1VRK - chains A and B; structure by X-ray diffraction, 1.90 A resolution.

[Chain A]
Name: Calmodulin
From: synthetic construct
Notes: engineered mutation(s): E84K
Sequence (148 residues; row label = number of the first residue in the row):
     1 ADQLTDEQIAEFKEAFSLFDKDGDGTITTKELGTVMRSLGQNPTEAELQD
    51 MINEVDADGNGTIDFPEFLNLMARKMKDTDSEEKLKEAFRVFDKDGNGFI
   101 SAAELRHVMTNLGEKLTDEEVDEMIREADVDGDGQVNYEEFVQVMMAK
Bound ions: Ca2+ site 1: Asp-20, Asp-22, Asp-24, Thr-26, Glu-31; Ca2+ site 2: Asp-56, Asp-58, Asn-60, Thr-62, Glu-67; Ca2+ site 3: Asp-93, Asp-95, Asn-97, Phe-99, Glu-104; Ca2+ site 4: Asp-129, Asp-131, Asp-133, Gln-135, Glu-140

[Chain B]
Name: RS20
Notes: EC 2.7.1.117
Sequence (21 residues; numbered 1 to 21; the number before each row is that of its first residue):
     1 RRKWQKTGHAVRAIGRLSSSX
Modified / non-standard residues: Trp-4 (n1-formyl-tryptophan; TRF); NH2 (amino group) at position 21

[Interface between chain A and chain B]
Residue-residue contacts (52):
  Glu-11(A) / Arg-2(B)  salt bridge
  Glu-11(A) / Gln-5(B)
  Glu-11(A) / Lys-6(B)
  Glu-11(A) / His-9(B)  salt bridge
  Phe-12(A) / His-9(B)
  Glu-14(A) / Lys-6(B)  salt bridge
  Ala-15(A) / Lys-6(B)
  Ala-15(A) / His-9(B)
  Phe-19(A) / Ala-10(B)
  Phe-19(A) / Ile-14(B)  hydrophobic
  Met-36(A) / Ile-14(B)  hydrophobic
  Leu-39(A) / Ile-14(B)  hydrophobic
  Gln-41(A) / Ile-14(B)
  Met-51(A) / Leu-17(B)  hydrophobic
  Glu-54(A) / Leu-17(B)
  Glu-54(A) / Ser-19(B)  hydrogen bond
  Val-55(A) / Leu-17(B)  hydrophobic
  Phe-68(A) / Ala-13(B)  hydrophobic
  Leu-71(A) / Arg-16(B)  hydrogen bond (backbone-side chain)
  Leu-71(A) / Leu-17(B)  hydrophobic
  Met-72(A) / His-9(B)
  Met-72(A) / Arg-12(B)
  Met-72(A) / Ala-13(B)  hydrophobic
  Met-72(A) / Arg-16(B)  hydrogen bond (backbone-side chain)
  Arg-74(A) / Arg-16(B)  hydrogen bond (backbone-side chain)
  Met-76(A) / Arg-16(B)
  Glu-83(A) / Ser-20(B)
  Lys-84(A) / Gly-15(B)  hydrogen bond (side chain-backbone)
  Lys-84(A) / Ser-19(B)
  Lys-84(A) / Ser-20(B)
  Phe-92(A) / Trp-4(B)
  Ile-100(A) / Trp-4(B)
  Leu-105(A) / Trp-4(B)
  Met-109(A) / Lys-3(B)
  Met-109(A) / Trp-4(B)
  Met-109(A) / Thr-7(B)
  Leu-112(A) / Thr-7(B)
  Glu-114(A) / Lys-3(B)
  Glu-114(A) / Thr-7(B)  hydrogen bond
  Leu-116(A) / Lys-3(B)
  Glu-120(A) / Lys-3(B)
  Met-124(A) / Lys-3(B)
  Met-124(A) / Trp-4(B)
  Ala-128(A) / Trp-4(B)
  Val-136(A) / Trp-4(B)
  Phe-141(A) / Trp-4(B)
  Val-144(A) / Trp-4(B)
  Val-144(A) / Gln-5(B)  hydrogen bond (backbone-side chain)
  Met-145(A) / Gly-8(B)
  Met-146(A) / Arg-12(B)
  Ala-147(A) / Arg-2(B)  hydrogen bond (backbone-side chain)
  Lys-148(A) / Arg-2(B)
Interface residues without a listed pair, chain A (44 interface residues in all): Leu-18, Leu-32, Val-35, Ile-63, Ala-73, Ala-88, Val-91, Ile-125, Glu-127
Interface residues without a listed pair, chain B (19 interface residues in all): Val-11, Ser-18

[Overview]
44 residues of chain A and 19 residues of chain B are in contact, with 8 hydrogen bonds and 3 salt bridges.
Among the polar pairs are Glu-11(A)/Arg-2(B), Glu-11(A)/His-9(B) and Glu-14(A)/Lys-6(B). The Ca2+ site 1 is
built by Asp-20(A), Asp-22(A), Asp-24(A), Thr-26(A) and Glu-31(A).
Here chain A is Calmodulin (synthetic construct) and chain B is RS20. Entry 1VRK (The 1.9 angstrom structure
of E84K-calmodulin RS20 peptide complex) was determined by X-ray diffraction.
